PDB entry 7MPD | X-ray diffraction, 1.05 A resolution | chain A

[Chain A]
Name: SsoPTP
From: Saccharolobus solfataricus
Reference sequence: Q97VZ7 (Q97VZ7_SACS2); numbering as in UniProt (aligned over 1-161)
Amino-acid sequence (161 residues; numbered 1 to 161; the number before each row is that of its first residue):
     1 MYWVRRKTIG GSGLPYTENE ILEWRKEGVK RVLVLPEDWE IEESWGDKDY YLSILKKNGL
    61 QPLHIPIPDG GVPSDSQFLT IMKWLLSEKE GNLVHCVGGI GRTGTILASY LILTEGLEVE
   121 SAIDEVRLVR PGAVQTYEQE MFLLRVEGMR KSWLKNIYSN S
Not modelled in the structure: 161
Small-molecule neighbours: 2-chloroethane-1-sulfonic acid (ZLJ): D69, G70, G71, C96, V97, G98, G99, I100, G101, R102, Q135, Q139

[Overview]
Chain A binds 2-chloroethane-1-sulfonic acid.
Chain A is SsoPTP (Saccharolobus solfataricus); the structure, Structure of SsoPTP bound to
2-chloroethylsulfonate, was determined by X-ray diffraction, deposited together with 7MPC.
